PDB entry 6L49 | electron microscopy, 18.90 A resolution (very low resolution: no residue pairs are listed; an interface is given only as per-side residue counts) | chains J and K of the 26 polymer chains in the assembly

[Chain J]
Molecule: 485-nt DNA strand
Sequence (485 nucleotides; each row starts with the number of its first residue; numbers below 1 keep their minus sign (DA-242 is residue -242)):
  -242 ATCGATGTAT ATATCTGACA CGTGCCTGGA GACTAGGGAG TAATCCCCTT GGCGGTTAAA
  -182 ACGCGGGGGA CAGCGCGTAC GTGCGTTTAA GCGGTGCTAG AGCTGTCTAC GACCAATTGA
  -122 GCGGCCTCGG CACCGGGATT CTGATTATCC AGGCCGTTGG GGCCTATCCA ATCGATGTAT
   -62 ATATCTGACA CGTGCCTGGA GACTAGGGAG TAATCCCCTT GGCGGTTAAA ACGCGGGGGA
    -2 CAGCGCGTAC GTGCGTTTAA GCGGTGCTAG AGCTGTCTAC GACCAATTGA GCGGCCTCGG
    58 CACCGGGATT CTGATTATCC AGGCCGTCCG GGCCTATCCA ATCGATGTAT ATATCTGACA
   118 CGTGCCTGGA GACTAGGGAG TAATCCCCTT GGCGGTTAAA ACGCGGGGGA CAGCGCGTAC
   178 GTGCGTTTAA GCGGTGCTAG AGCTGTCTAC GACCAATTGA GCGGCCTCGG CACCGGGATT
   238 CTGAT

[Chain K]
Molecule: Histone H3.1
From: Homo sapiens
Reference sequence: P68431 (H31_HUMAN); residues 0-135 here correspond to UniProt positions 1-136 (UniProt number = residue number + 1)
Chain sequence (139 residues; numbered -3 to 135; the number before each row is that of its first residue; numbers below 1 keep their minus sign (Gly-3 is residue -3)):
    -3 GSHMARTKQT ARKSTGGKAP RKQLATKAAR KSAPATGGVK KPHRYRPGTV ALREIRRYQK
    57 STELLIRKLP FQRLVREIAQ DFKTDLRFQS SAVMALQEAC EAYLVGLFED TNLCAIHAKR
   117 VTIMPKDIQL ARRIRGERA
Unresolved in the structure: -3 to 37, 135
Construct notes: expression tag (-3 to -1)
UniProt features mapped onto this chain:
  - modified residue: Arg2 (Asymmetric dimethylarginine), Thr3 (Phosphothreonine), Lys4 (Allysine), Gln5 (5-glutamyl dopamine), Thr6 (Phosphothreonine), Arg8 (Citrulline), Lys9 (N6,N6,N6-trimethyllysine), Ser10 (ADP-ribosylserine), Thr11 (Phosphothreonine), Lys14 (N6-(2-hydroxyisobutyryl)lysine), Arg17 (Asymmetric dimethylarginine), Lys18 (N6-(2-hydroxyisobutyryl)lysine), Lys23 (N6-(2-hydroxyisobutyryl)lysine), Arg26 (Citrulline), Lys27 (N6,N6,N6-trimethyllysine), Ser28 (ADP-ribosylserine), Lys36 (N6,N6,N6-trimethyllysine), Lys37 (N6-methyllysine), Tyr41 (Phosphotyrosine), Lys56 (N6,N6,N6-trimethyllysine) and 8 more in UniProt
  - lipidation: Lys18 (N6-decanoyllysine)

[How chain J and chain K interact]
At this resolution (19 A) residue pairs are not listed: 15 residues of chain J and 21 of chain K lie at the interface.

[In short]
The interface between chain J and chain K involves 15 residues on one side and 21 on the other.
Here chain J is a 485-nt DNA strand and chain K is Histone H3.1 (Homo sapiens). Entry 6L49 (H3-CA-H3
tri-nucleosome with the 22 base-pair linker DNA) was determined by electron microscopy (same publication as
6L4A).
